5OT2 - chains A and T of the 15 polymer chains in the assembly; structure by X-ray diffraction, 3.20 A resolution.

== Chain A ==
Molecule: DNA-directed RNA polymerase II subunit RPB1
From: Saccharomyces cerevisiae (strain ATCC 204508 / S288c)
Notes: EC 2.7.7.6
UniProt: P04050 (RPB1_YEAST); residues 1-1733 here = UniProt positions 1-1733
Chain sequence (1733 residues; row label = number of the first residue in the row):
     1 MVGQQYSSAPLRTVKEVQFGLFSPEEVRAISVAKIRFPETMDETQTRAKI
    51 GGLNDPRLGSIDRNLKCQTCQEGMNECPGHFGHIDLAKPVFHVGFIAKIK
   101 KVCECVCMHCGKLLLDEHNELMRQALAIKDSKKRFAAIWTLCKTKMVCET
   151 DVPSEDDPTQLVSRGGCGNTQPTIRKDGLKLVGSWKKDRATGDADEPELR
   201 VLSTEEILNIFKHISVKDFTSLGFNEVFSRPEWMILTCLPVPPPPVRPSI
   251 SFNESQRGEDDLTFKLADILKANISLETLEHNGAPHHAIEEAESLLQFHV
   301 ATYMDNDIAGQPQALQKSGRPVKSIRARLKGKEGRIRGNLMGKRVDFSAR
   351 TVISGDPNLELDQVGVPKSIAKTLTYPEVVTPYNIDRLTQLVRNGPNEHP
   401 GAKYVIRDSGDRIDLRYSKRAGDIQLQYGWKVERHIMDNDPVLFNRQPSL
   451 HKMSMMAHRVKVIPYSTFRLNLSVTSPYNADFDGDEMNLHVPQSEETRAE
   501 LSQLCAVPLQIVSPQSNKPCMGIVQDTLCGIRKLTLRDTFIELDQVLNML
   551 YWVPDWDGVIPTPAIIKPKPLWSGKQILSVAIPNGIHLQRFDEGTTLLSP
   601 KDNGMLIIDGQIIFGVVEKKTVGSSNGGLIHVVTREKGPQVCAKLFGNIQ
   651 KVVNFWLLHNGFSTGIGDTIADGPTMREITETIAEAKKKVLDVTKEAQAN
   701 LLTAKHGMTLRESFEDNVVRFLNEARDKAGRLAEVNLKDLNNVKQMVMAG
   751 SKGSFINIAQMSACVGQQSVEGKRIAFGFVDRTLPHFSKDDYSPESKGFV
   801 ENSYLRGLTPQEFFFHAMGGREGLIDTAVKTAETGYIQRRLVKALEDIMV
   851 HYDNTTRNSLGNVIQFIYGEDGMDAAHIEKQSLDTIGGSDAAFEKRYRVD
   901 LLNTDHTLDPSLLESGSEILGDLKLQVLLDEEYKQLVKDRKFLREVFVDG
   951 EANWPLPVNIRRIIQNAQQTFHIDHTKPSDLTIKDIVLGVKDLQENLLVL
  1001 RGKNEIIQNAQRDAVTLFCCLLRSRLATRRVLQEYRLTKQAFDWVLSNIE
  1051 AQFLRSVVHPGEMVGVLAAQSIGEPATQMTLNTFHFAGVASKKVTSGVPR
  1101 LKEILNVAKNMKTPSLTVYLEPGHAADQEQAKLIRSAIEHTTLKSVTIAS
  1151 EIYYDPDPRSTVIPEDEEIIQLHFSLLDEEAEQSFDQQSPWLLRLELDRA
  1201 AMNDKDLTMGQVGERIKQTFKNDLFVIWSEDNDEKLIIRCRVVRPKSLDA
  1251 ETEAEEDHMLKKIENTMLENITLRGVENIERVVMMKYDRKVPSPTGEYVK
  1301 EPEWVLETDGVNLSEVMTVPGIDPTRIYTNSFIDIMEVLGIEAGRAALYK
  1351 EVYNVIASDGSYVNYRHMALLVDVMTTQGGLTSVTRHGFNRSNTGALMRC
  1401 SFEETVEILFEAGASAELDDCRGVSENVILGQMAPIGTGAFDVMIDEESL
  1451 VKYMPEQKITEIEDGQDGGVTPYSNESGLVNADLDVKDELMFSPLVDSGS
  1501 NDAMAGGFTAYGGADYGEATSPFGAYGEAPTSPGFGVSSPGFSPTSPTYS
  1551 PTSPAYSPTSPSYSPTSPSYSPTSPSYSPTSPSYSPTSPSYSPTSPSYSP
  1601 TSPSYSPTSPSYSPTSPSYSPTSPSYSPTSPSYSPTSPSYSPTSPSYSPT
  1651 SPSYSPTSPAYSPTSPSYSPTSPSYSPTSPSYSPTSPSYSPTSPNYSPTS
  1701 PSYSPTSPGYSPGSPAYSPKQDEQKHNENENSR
Unresolved in the structure: 1-3, 187-194, 1083-1091, 1175-1186, 1245-1254, 1455-1733
Metal / ion sites: Zn2+ site 1: Cys67, Cys70, Cys77, His80; Zn2+ site 2: Cys107, Cys110, Cys148, Cys167; Mg2+: Asp481, Asp483, Asp485 (shared with 1 residue of chain P)
Residues lining bound ligands: 2-ethyl-7-methoxy-naphthalene (AHW): Pro448, Thr827, Lys830, Thr831, Thr834, Gly835, Thr1077, Met1079
Curated features (UniProtKB/Swiss-Prot):
  - region: Pro248 to Asp260 (Lid loop), Asn306 to Lys323 (Rudder loop), Pro810 to Glu822 (Bridging helix)
  - binding site (Zn(2+)): Cys67, Cys70, Cys77, His80, Cys107, Cys110, Cys148, Cys167
  - binding site (Mg(2+)): Asp481, Asp483, Asp485
  - modified residue: Thr1471 (Phosphothreonine)
  - cross-link (Glycyl lysine isopeptide (Lys-Gly)): Lys695 (interchain with G-Cter in ubiquitin), Lys1246 (interchain with G-Cter in ubiquitin), Lys1350 (interchain with G-Cter in ubiquitin)
  - natural variant: Ser1653 to Pro1659 (deletion: In strain: A364A)
  - mutagenesis: Lys1246 (K1246R: Impairs ubiquitination during transcription stress)
What the authors report for this chain:
  - binding site for 2-ethyl-7-methoxy-naphthalene: Thr831
  - conformationally variable residues (loop rearrangement): Thr1080, Leu1081

== Chain T ==
Molecule: DNA template strand
Sequence (26 nucleotides; each row starts with the number of its first residue):
     4 ACCTCAACTACTTGXCCCUCCTCATT
Unresolved in the structure: 4-9, 29
Glycans and other covalent adducts: 2-ethyl-7-methoxy-naphthalene (AHW) linked to 4DU_18
Modified positions: 4DU (1-(2-deoxy-5-O-phosphono-beta-D-erythro-pentofuranosyl)-1H-imidazo[4,5-c]pyridin-4-amine) at position 18; BRU (5-bromo-2'-deoxyuridine-5'-monophosphate) at position 22

== Chain A / chain T interface ==
Residue-residue contacts - 20 pairs, chain A then chain T:
  Phe252(A) with DT28(T), base contact
  Ala309(A) with DC14(T), phosphate contact
  Lys332(A) with 4DU_18(T), salt bridge to the phosphate; DC19(T), salt bridge to the phosphate
  Arg337(A) with DG17(T), salt bridge to the phosphate; DC19(T), salt bridge to the phosphate
  Arg344(A) with DC21(T), salt bridge to the phosphate
  Arg350(A) with DC21(T), sugar contact
  Gln447(A) with DC20(T), sugar contact
  Pro448(A) with DC19(T), base contact
  Thr831(A) with 4DU_18(T), sugar contact
  Ala832(A) with 4DU_18(T), sugar contact
  Gly835(A) with 4DU_18(T), sugar contact
  Tyr836(A) with DG17(T), phosphate contact; 4DU_18(T), sugar contact
  Arg1386(A) with DT15(T), hydrogen bond to the base; DT16(T), sugar contact
  Glu1403(A) with DT16(T), sugar contact; DG17(T), phosphate contact
  Glu1404(A) with DT16(T), hydrogen bond to the phosphate
Interface residues without a listed pair, chain A (18 interface residues in all): Lys330, Arg839, Thr1405

== In short ==
Chain A and chain T form an interface of 18 and 9 residues respectively, with 2 hydrogen bonds and 5 salt
bridges. Polar pairs include Arg1386(A)-DT15(T), Glu1404(A)-DT16(T) and Lys332(A)-4DU_18(T). Bound to chain A:
2-ethyl-7-methoxy-naphthalene. Covalently linked 2-ethyl-7-methoxy-naphthalene: at 4DU_18(T). From the paper:
a binding site for 2-ethyl-7-methoxy-naphthalene at Thr831(A); conformational variability at Thr1080(A) and
Leu1081(A).
Here chain A is DNA-directed RNA polymerase II subunit RPB1 (Saccharomyces cerevisiae (strain ATCC 204508 /
S288c)) and chain T is DNA template strand. Entry 5OT2 (RNA polymerase II elongation complex in the presence
of 3d-Napht-A) was determined by X-ray diffraction.
